2FUA - chain A; structure by X-ray diffraction, 2.00 A resolution.

# Chain A
Protein: L-fuculose-1-phosphate aldolase
From: Escherichia coli
Notes: EC 4.1.2.17
UniProt: P0AB87 (FUCA_ECOLI); numbering as in UniProt (aligned over 1-215)
Amino-acid sequence (215 residues; each row starts with the number of its first residue):
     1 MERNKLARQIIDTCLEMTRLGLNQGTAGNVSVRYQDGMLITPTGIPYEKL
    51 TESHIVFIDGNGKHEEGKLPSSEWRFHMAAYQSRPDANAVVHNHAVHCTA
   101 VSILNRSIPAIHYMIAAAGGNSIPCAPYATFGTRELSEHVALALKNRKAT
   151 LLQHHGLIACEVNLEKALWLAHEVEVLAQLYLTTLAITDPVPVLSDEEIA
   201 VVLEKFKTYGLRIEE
Disordered / not traced: 211-215
Covalently attached groups: beta-mercaptoethanol (BME) linked to C14
Ion coordination: Co2+: E73, H92, H94, H155
Swiss-Prot annotation at these positions:
  - active site: E73 (Proton donor/acceptor)
  - binding site (substrate): G28, N29, T43, G44, S71, S72
  - binding site (Zn(2+)): E73, H92, H94, H155
  - site (Plays a key role in the stabilization of the transition state and positioning the aldehyde component): Y113, F131, Y209
  - mutagenesis: T26 (T26A: Decrease of the aldolase activity mostly due to a decrease of the affinity for L-fuculose 1-phosphate (Fuc1P)), A27 (Strong decrease of the aldolase activity), N29 (N29L: Loss of aldolase activity; when associated with A-71; N29Q: Strong decrease of the aldolase activity mostly due to a decrease of the affinity for L-fuculose 1-phosphate (Fuc1P)), S71 (S71A: Loss of aldolase activity; when associated with L-29; S71Q: Loss of aldolase activity), E73 (E73Q: Loss of aldolase activity; when associated with F-113 and F-209; E73S: Loss of aldolase activity), Y113 (Y113F: Slowly inactivated. Has a preference for the D-aldehyde and shows an inversion of the diastereoselectivity. Loss of aldolase activity; when associated with Q-73 and F-209), F131 (F131A: Has a slight preference for the D-aldehyde and shows an inversion of the diastereoselectivity. Loss of aldolase activity; when associated with W-206), F206 (F206W: Decrease of aldolase activity mostly due to a decrease of the affinity for L-fuculose 1-phosphate (Fuc1P). Loss of aldolase activity; when associated with A-131), K207 to E215 (Loss of aldolase activity. Has a slight preference for the D-aldehyde), Y209 (Y209F: Slowly inactivated and unable to discriminate between the enantiomers. Shows an inversion of the diastereoselectivity. Loss of aldolase activity; when associated with Q-73 and F-113), L211 to E215 (Decrease of aldolase activity mostly due to a decrease of the affinity for L-fuculose 1-phosphate (Fuc1P))

# In short
E73, H92, H94 and H155 form the Co2+ site. UniProt lists active-site residue E73, 6 substrate-binding
residues, 4 Zn2+-binding residues and 17 mutagenesis sites.
Chain A is L-fuculose-1-phosphate aldolase (Escherichia coli); the structure, L-fuculose 1-phosphate aldolase
crystal form T with cobalt, was determined by X-ray diffraction (same publication as 1FUA).
